8YON - chains A and C of the 6 polymer chains in the assembly; structure by electron microscopy, 6.73 A resolution (low resolution: residue-level contacts below are approximate; hydrogen-bond / salt-bridge calls are withheld).

# Chain A
Name: DNA topoisomerase medium subunit
From: Escherichia phage T4
Notes: EC 5.6.2.2
UniProt: P07065 (TOP5_BPT4); residues 1-442 here = UniProt positions 1-442
Chain sequence (452 residues; numbered 1 to 452; the number before each row is that of its first residue):
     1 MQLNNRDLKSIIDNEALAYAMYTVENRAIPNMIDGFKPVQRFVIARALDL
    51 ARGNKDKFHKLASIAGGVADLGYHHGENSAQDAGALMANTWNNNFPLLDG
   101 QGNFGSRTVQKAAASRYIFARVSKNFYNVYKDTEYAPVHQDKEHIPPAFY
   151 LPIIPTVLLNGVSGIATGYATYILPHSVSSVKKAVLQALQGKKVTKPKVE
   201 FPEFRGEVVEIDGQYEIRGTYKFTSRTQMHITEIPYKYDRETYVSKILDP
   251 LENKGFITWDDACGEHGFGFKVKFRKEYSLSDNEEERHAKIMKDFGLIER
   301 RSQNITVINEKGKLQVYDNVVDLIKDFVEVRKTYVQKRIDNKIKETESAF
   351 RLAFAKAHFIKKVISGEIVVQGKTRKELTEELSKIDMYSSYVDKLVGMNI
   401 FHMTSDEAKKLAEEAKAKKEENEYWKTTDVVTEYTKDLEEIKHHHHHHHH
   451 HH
Disordered / not traced: 442-452
Differences from the reference sequence: expression tag (443-452)
Swiss-Prot annotation at these positions:
  - active site: Tyr-117 (O-(5'-phospho-DNA)-tyrosine intermediate)

# Chain C
Name: DNA topoisomerase (ATP-hydrolyzing)
From: Enterobacteria phage T6
Notes: EC 5.6.2.2
UniProt: A0A346FJ89 (A0A346FJ89_BPT6); residue numbers follow UniProt; this construct covers 1-605
Chain sequence (611 residues; each row starts with the number of its first residue):
     1 MIKNEIKILSDIEHIKKRSGMYIGSSANEMHERFLFGKWESVQYVPGLVK
    51 LIDEIIDNSVDEGIRTKFKFANKINVTIKNNQVTVEDNGRGIPQAMVKTP
   101 TGEEIPGPVAAWTIPKAGGNFGDDKERVTGGMNGVGSSLTNIFSVMFVGE
   151 TGDGQNNIVVRCSNGMENKSWETIPGKWKGTRVTFIPDFMSFETNELSQV
   201 YLDITLDRLQTLAVVYPDIQFTFNGKKVQGNFKKYARQYDEHAIVQEQEN
   251 CSIAVGRSPDGFRQLTYVNNIHTKNGGHHIDCVMDDICEDLIPQIKRKFK
   301 IDVTKARVKECLTIVMFVRDMKNMRFDSQTKERLTSPFGEIRSHIQLDAK
   351 KISRAILNNEAILMPIIEAALARKLAAEKAAETKAAKKASKAKVHKHIKA
   401 NLCGKDADTTLFLTEGDSAIGYLIDVRDKELHGGYPLRGKVLNSWGMSYA
   451 DMLKNKELFDICAITGLVLGEKAENLNYHNIAIMTDADHDGLGSIYPSLL
   501 GFFSNWPELFEQGRIRFVKTPVIIAHVGKKQEWFYTVAEYESAKDALPKH
   551 SIRYIKGLGSLEKSEYREMIQNPVYDVVKLPENWKELFEMLMGDNADLRK
   601 EWMSQHHHHHH
Disordered / not traced: 606-611
Differences from the reference sequence: expression tag (606-611)
Residues lining bound ligands: AMP-PNP (ANP; phosphoaminophosphonic acid-adenylate ester): Glu-54, Ile-55, Asn-58, Ser-59, Glu-62, Asp-87, Ile-92, Ala-111, Trp-112, Ala-117, Gly-118, Gly-119, Asn-120, Gly-131, Met-132, Asn-133, Gly-134, Val-135, Gly-136, Ser-137, Ser-138, Thr-181, Val-183, Gln-329, Lys-331

# Chain A / chain C interface
Residue-residue contacts - 36 pairs, chain A then chain C:
  Gln-101(A) / Arg-553(C)
  Gly-102(A) / Tyr-422(C)
  Gly-102(A) / Gly-559(C)
  Gly-102(A) / Ser-560(C)
  Gly-102(A) / Leu-561(C)
  Asn-103(A) / Ser-418(C)
  Asn-103(A) / Tyr-422(C)
  Asn-103(A) / Gly-559(C)
  Asn-103(A) / Leu-561(C)
  Thr-108(A) / Gly-421(C)
  Thr-108(A) / Ile-424(C)
  Val-109(A) / Gly-421(C)
  Lys-111(A) / Asp-417(C)
  Lys-111(A) / Ser-418(C)
  Tyr-117(A) / Asp-486(C)
  Tyr-117(A) / Lys-556(C)
  Tyr-117(A) / Gly-557(C)
  Tyr-117(A) / Ser-560(C)
  Glu-241(A) / His-395(C)
  Thr-258(A) / Lys-387(C)
  Trp-259(A) / Lys-387(C)
  Asp-260(A) / Lys-387(C)
  Asp-260(A) / Asn-401(C)
  Asp-261(A) / Asn-401(C)
  Asp-261(A) / Arg-427(C)
  Asp-261(A) / Lys-429(C)
  Ala-262(A) / Lys-429(C)
  Cys-263(A) / Ile-424(C)
  Cys-263(A) / Asp-425(C)
  Cys-263(A) / Lys-429(C)
  Gly-264(A) / Asp-425(C)
  Gly-264(A) / Lys-429(C)
  Glu-265(A) / Asp-425(C)
  Glu-265(A) / Val-426(C)
  Glu-265(A) / Lys-563(C)
  Glu-265(A) / Arg-567(C)
Also at the interface, not in a pair above, chain A (23 interface residues in all): Phe-104, Ser-106, Arg-116, Phe-119, Arg-240, Glu-252, Gly-267
Also at the interface, not in a pair above, chain C (25 interface residues in all): Ala-386, Ile-398, Glu-415, Glu-562

# Overview
The interface between chain A and chain C involves 23 residues on one side and 25 on the other. Ligands of
chain C: AMP-PNP. UniProt lists active-site residue Tyr-117(A) on chain A.
Chain A is DNA topoisomerase medium subunit (Escherichia phage T4) and chain C is DNA topoisomerase
(ATP-hydrolyzing) (Enterobacteria phage T6); the structure, structure of phage T6 full-length topoisomerase II
bound with DNA, was determined by electron microscopy (same publication as 8YLU, 8YO3, 8YO4, 8YO5, 8YO7 and
8YOD).
